1UCL - chain A; structure by X-ray diffraction, 1.82 A resolution.

[Chain A]
Molecule: Guanyl-specific ribonuclease Sa
Organism: Streptomyces aureofaciens
Notes: EC 3.1.27.3
UniProtKB: P05798 (RNSA_STRAU); residues 1-96 here = UniProt positions 1-96
Sequence (96 residues; numbered 1 to 96; the number before each row is that of its first residue):
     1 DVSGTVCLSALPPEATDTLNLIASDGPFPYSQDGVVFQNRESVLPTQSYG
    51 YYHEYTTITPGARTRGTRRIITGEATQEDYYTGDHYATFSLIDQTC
Construct notes: engineered mutation Thr57 (Val in P05798)
Curated features (UniProtKB/Swiss-Prot):
  - active site: Glu54 (Proton acceptor), His85 (Proton donor)
  - mutagenesis: Asn39 (N39A/D/S: Decreases protein stability)
Disulfide bonds: Cys7-Cys96

[In short]
From UniProt: active-site residues Glu54 and His85 and one mutagenesis site.
Chain A is Guanyl-specific ribonuclease Sa (Streptomyces aureofaciens); the structure, Mutants of RNase Sa,
was determined by X-ray diffraction, deposited together with 1UCI, 1UCJ and 1UCK.
